PDB entry 4RUR | X-ray diffraction, 2.50 A resolution | chains O and U of the 28 polymer chains in the assembly

# Chain O
Name: Proteasome subunit alpha type-2
Organism: Saccharomyces cerevisiae S288c
Notes: EC 3.4.25.1
UniProt: P23639 (PSA2_YEAST); residue numbers follow UniProt; this construct covers 1-250
Chain sequence (250 residues; row label = number of the first residue in the row):
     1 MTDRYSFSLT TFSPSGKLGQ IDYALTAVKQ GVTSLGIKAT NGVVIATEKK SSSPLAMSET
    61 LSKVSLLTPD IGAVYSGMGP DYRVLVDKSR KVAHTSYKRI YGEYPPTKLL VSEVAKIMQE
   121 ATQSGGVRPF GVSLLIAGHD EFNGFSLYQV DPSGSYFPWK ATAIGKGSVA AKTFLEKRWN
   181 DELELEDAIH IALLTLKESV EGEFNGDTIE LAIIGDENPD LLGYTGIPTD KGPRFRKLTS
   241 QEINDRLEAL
Curated features (UniProtKB/Swiss-Prot):
  - cross-link: Lys108 (Glycyl lysine isopeptide (Lys-Gly) (interchain with G-Cter in ubiquitin))

# Chain U
Name: Proteasome subunit alpha type-1
Organism: Saccharomyces cerevisiae
Notes: EC 3.4.25.1
UniProt: P21243 (PSA1_YEAST); residues -8 to 243 here correspond to UniProt positions 1-252 (UniProt number = residue number + 9)
Chain sequence (252 residues; each row starts with the number of its first residue; numbers below 1 keep their minus sign (Met-8 is residue -8)):
    -8 MSGAAAASAA GYDRHITIFS PEGRLYQVEY AFKATNQTNI NSLAVRGKDC TVVISQKKVP
    52 DKLLDPTTVS YIFCISRTIG MVVNGPIPDA RNAALRAKAE AAEFRYKYGY DMPCDVLAKR
   112 MANLSQIYTQ RAYMRPLGVI LTFVSVDEEL GPSIYKTDPA GYYVGYKATA TGPKQQEITT
   172 NLENHFKKSK IDHINEESWE KVVEFAITHM IDALGTEFSK NDLEVGVATK DKFFTLSAEN
   232 IEERLVAIAE QD
Unresolved in the structure: -8 to 1, 243

# How chain O and chain U interact
Contacting residue pairs (67; chain O residue first):
  Asp3(O) with Tyr124(U)
  Tyr5(O) with Ile7(U); Ala123(U), hydrophobic; Tyr124(U), hydrophobic
  Leu9(O) with Ile9(U), hydrophobic; Ala123(U), hydrophobic
  Gln20(O) with Ile9(U); Phe10(U), hydrogen bond (side chain-backbone)
  Tyr23(O) with Phe10(U), hydrophobic; Ser11(U); Pro12(U), hydrophobic; Gly14(U)
  Ala24(O) with Phe10(U), hydrophobic
  Thr26(O) with Pro12(U); Glu13(U)
  Ala27(O) with Gly14(U)
  Ser52(O) with Tyr153(U)
  Ser53(O) with Thr170(U)
  Pro54(O) with Lys158(U); Glu174(U)
  Leu55(O) with Tyr157(U); Lys158(U), hydrogen bond (backbone-backbone); Ala159(U); Thr170(U); Leu173(U), hydrophobic; Glu174(U); Phe177(U), hydrophobic
  Ala56(O) with Gly156(U); Tyr157(U), hydrophobic
  Met57(O) with Arg37(U); Val155(U); Gly156(U), hydrogen bond (backbone-backbone); Tyr157(U); Lys158(U)
  Thr60(O) with Tyr146(U); Val155(U); Gly156(U), hydrogen bond (side chain-backbone)
  Leu61(O) with Tyr153(U); Val155(U), hydrophobic
  Met78(O) with Phe10(U), hydrophobic; Leu16(U), hydrophobic
  Pro80(O) with Gln117(U); Ala151(U); Gly152(U); Tyr153(U)
  Asp81(O) with Gln117(U)
  Arg83(O) with Ala113(U), hydrogen bond (side chain-backbone); Asn114(U); Gly152(U), hydrogen bond (side chain-backbone); Tyr154(U)
  Val84(O) with Asn114(U); Gln117(U)
  Asp87(O) with Lys110(U), salt bridge; Asn114(U)
  Ala121(O) with Gln121(U)
  Gly126(O) with Arg122(U); Ala123(U), hydrogen bond (backbone-backbone)
  Val127(O) with Gln121(U); Arg122(U)
  Arg128(O) with Thr8(U); Phe10(U); Leu16(U); Thr120(U), hydrogen bond (side chain-backbone); Gln121(U), hydrogen bond (backbone-backbone)
  Pro129(O) with Phe10(U)
  Phe130(O) with Gln121(U)
  Gly131(O) with Phe10(U)
Interface residues without a listed pair, chain O (31 interface residues in all): Met1, Thr2
Interface residues without a listed pair, chain U (34 interface residues in all): Thr160

# Overview
31 residues of chain O and 34 residues of chain U are in contact; the contacts include 9 hydrogen bonds and 1
salt bridge. Among the polar pairs are Asp87(O)-Lys110(U), Gln20(O)-Phe10(U) and Thr60(O)-Gly156(U).
Chain O is Proteasome subunit alpha type-2 (Saccharomyces cerevisiae S288c) and chain U is Proteasome subunit
alpha type-1 (Saccharomyces cerevisiae); the structure, Yeast 20S proteasome in complex with the alkaloid
indolo-phakellin (4), was determined by X-ray diffraction.
